Entry 6DKP (X-ray diffraction, 2.97 A resolution); this record covers chains C and E of the 5 polymer chains in the assembly.

# Chain C
Molecule: Melanoma antigen recognized by T-cells 1
UniProtKB: Q16655 (MAR1_HUMAN); residues 1-10 here correspond to UniProt positions 26-35 (UniProt number = residue number + 25)
Chain sequence (10 residues; row label = number of the first residue in the row):
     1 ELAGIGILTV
Construct notes: engineered mutation Leu-2 (Ala27 in Q16655)

# Chain E
Molecule: DMF5 T-cell Receptor Beta Chain fusion
Source organism: Homo sapiens
UniProtKB: chimeric construct of A0A1B0GXE1, K7N5M4: residues 4-97 from A0A1B0GXE1 (A0A1B0GXE1_HUMAN) positions 20-113 (UniProt number = residue number + 16); residues 116-245 from K7N5M4 positions 120-249 (UniProt number = residue number + 4)
Chain sequence (243 residues; numbered 3 to 245; the number before each row is that of its first residue):
     3 MIAGITQAPTSQILAAGRRMTLRCTQDMRHNAMYWYRQDLGLGLRLIHYS
    53 NTAGTTGKGEVPDGYSVSRANTDDFPLTLASAVPSQTSVYFCASSWSFGT
   103 EAFFGQGTRLTVVEDLNKVFPPEVAVFEPSEAEISHTQKATLVCLATGFY
   153 PDHVELSWWVNGKEVHSGVCTDPQPLKEQPALNDSRYALSSRLRVSATFW
   203 QDPRNHFRCQVQFYGLSENDEWTQDRAKPVTQIVSAEAWGRAD
Not modelled in the structure: 3
Disulfides: Cys-26/Cys-94, Cys-146/Cys-211
Construct notes: initiating methionine (3); linker (98-115); conflict Asn-119 (Lys123 in K7N5M4), Lys-120 (Asn124 in K7N5M4), Asp-204 (Asn208 in K7N5M4)

# Chain C / chain E interface
Pairs across the interface - 7 pairs, chain C then chain E:
  Gly-4(C) / Phe-100(E)
  Gly-4(C) / Gly-101(E)
  Ile-7(C) / Ser-99(E)  hydrogen bond (backbone-side chain)
  Ile-7(C) / Phe-100(E)  hydrophobic
  Leu-8(C) / Asn-33(E)
  Leu-8(C) / Trp-98(E)
  Thr-9(C) / Asn-33(E)  hydrogen bond
Other interface residues (no listed pair), chain C (6 interface residues in all): Ala-3, Ile-5

# Overview
6 residues of chain C face 5 of chain E across their interface, with 2 hydrogen bonds. Among the polar pairs
are Ile-7(C)/Ser-99(E) and Thr-9(C)/Asn-33(E).
Chain C is Melanoma antigen recognized by T-cells 1 and chain E is DMF5 T-cell Receptor Beta Chain fusion
(Homo sapiens); the structure, The complex among DMF5(alpha-D26Y, alpha-Y50A,beta-L98W) TCR, human Class I MHC
HLA-A2 and MART-1(26-35)(A27L) peptide, was determined by X-ray diffraction together with 6D78 from the same
study.
